Entry 1OHH (X-ray diffraction, 2.80 A resolution); this record covers chains B and F of the 8 polymer chains in the assembly.

# Chain B
Protein: ATP synthase subunit alpha, mitochondrial
Organism: Bos taurus
Reference sequence: P19483 (ATPA_BOVIN); residues 1-510 here correspond to UniProt positions 44-553 (UniProt number = residue number + 43)
Sequence (510 residues; numbered 1 to 510; the number before each row is that of its first residue):
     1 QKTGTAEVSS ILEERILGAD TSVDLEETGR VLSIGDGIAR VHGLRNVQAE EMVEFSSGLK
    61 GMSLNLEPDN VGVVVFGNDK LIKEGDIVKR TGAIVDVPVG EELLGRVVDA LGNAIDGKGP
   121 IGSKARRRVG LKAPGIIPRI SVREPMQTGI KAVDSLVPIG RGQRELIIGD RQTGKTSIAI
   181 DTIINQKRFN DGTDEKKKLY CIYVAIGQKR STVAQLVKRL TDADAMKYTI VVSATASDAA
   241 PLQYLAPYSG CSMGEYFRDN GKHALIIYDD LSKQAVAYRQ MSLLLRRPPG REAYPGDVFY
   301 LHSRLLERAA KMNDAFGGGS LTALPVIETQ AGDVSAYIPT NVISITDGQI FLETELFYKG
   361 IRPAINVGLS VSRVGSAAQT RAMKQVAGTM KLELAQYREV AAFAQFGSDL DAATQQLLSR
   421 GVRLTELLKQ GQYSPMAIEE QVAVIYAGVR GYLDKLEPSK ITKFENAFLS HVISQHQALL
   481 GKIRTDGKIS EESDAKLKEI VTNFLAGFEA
Not modelled in the structure: 1-23, 402-409
Construct notes: conflict Gly481 (Ser524 in P19483)
Bound ions: Mg2+: Thr176 (together with AMP-PNP)
Residues lining bound ligands:
  - AMP-PNP (ANP; phosphoaminophosphonic acid-adenylate ester), molecule 1: Asp170, Arg171, Gln172, Thr173, Gly174, Lys175, Thr176, Ser177, Phe357, Arg362, Pro363, Gln430, Gly431, Gln432
  - AMP-PNP (ANP), molecule 2: Ile343, Ser344, Val371, Arg373
Swiss-Prot annotation at these positions:
  - binding site (ATP): Gln172, Gly174, Lys175, Thr176, Ser177, Gln430, Gln432
  - binding site (Mg(2+)): Thr176, Asp269
  - site: Ser370 (Required for activity)
  - modified residue: Gln1 (Pyrrolidone carboxylic acid), Ser10 (Phosphoserine), Ser22 (Phosphoserine), Ser33 (Phosphoserine), Ser63 (Phosphoserine), Lys80 (N6-acetyllysine), Lys83 (N6-acetyllysine), Lys89 (N6-acetyllysine), Thr91 (Phosphothreonine), Lys118 (N6-acetyllysine), Ser123 (Phosphoserine), Lys124 (N6-acetyllysine), Ser141 (Phosphoserine), Arg161 (Omega-N-methylarginine), Lys187 (N6-acetyllysine), Lys196 (N6-acetyllysine), Lys197 (N6-acetyllysine), Lys218 (N6-acetyllysine), Lys262 (N6-acetyllysine), Lys384 (N6-acetyllysine) and 6 more in UniProt
  - glycosylation: Ser33 (O-linked (GlcNAc) serine)

# Chain F
Protein: ATP synthase subunit beta, mitochondrial
Organism: Bos taurus
Notes: EC 3.6.3.14
Reference sequence: P00829 (ATPB_BOVIN); residues -3 to 478 here correspond to UniProt positions 47-528 (UniProt number = residue number + 50)
Sequence (482 residues; numbered -3 to 478; the number before each row is that of its first residue; numbers below 1 keep their minus sign (Ala-3 is residue -3)):
    -3 AAQASPSPKA GATTGRIVAV IGAVVDVQFD EGLPPILNAL EVQGRETRLV LEVAQHLGES
    57 TVRTIAMDGT EGLVRGQKVL DSGAPIRIPV GPETLGRIMN VIGEPIDERG PIKTKQFAAI
   117 HAEAPEFVEM SVEQEILVTG IKVVDLLAPY AKGGKIGLFG GAGVGKTVLI MELINNVAKA
   177 HGGYSVFAGV GERTREGNDL YHEMIESGVI NLKDATSKVA LVYGQMNEPP GARARVALTG
   237 LTVAEYFRDQ EGQDVLLFID NIFRFTQAGS EVSALLGRIP SAVGYQPTLA TDMGTMQERI
   297 TTTKKGSITS VQAIYVPADD LTDPAPATTF AHLDATTVLS RAIAELGIYP AVDPLDSTSR
   357 IMDPNIVGSE HYDVARGVQK ILQDYKSLQD IIAILGMDEL SEEDKLTVSR ARKIQRFLSQ
   417 PFQVAEVFTG HLGKLVPLKE TIKGFQQILA GEYDHLPEQA FYMVGPIEEA VAKADKLAEE
   477 HS
Not modelled in the structure: -3 to 8, 475-478
Bound ions: Mg2+: Thr163, Glu188 (together with AMP-PNP)
Residues lining bound ligands:
  - AMP-PNP (ANP; phosphoaminophosphonic acid-adenylate ester), molecule 1: Gly157, Ala158, Gly159, Val160, Gly161, Lys162, Thr163, Val164, Glu188, Arg189, Tyr311, Tyr345, Phe418, Ala421, Phe424, Thr425
  - AMP-PNP (ANP), molecule 2: Ser355, Met358, Tyr368
Swiss-Prot annotation at these positions:
  - binding site (ADP): Gly159, Val160, Gly161, Lys162, Thr163, Val164
  - binding site (ATP): Gly159, Gly161, Lys162, Thr163, Val164, Arg189
  - binding site (phosphate): Gly159, Val160, Gly161, Lys162, Thr163
  - binding site (Mg(2+)): Thr163, Glu188
  - modified residue: Lys74 (N6-acetyllysine), Lys111 (N6-acetyllysine), Lys148 (N6-acetyllysine), Lys209 (N6-acetyllysine), Lys214 (N6-acetyllysine), Thr262 (Phosphothreonine), Ser365 (Phosphoserine), Lys376 (N6-acetyllysine), Ser383 (Phosphoserine), Lys430 (N6-acetyllysine), Lys435 (N6-acetyllysine), Lys472 (N6-acetyllysine)
  - glycosylation: Ser56 (O-linked (GlcNAc) serine)

# How chain B and chain F interact
Residue-residue contacts - 102 pairs, chain B then chain F:
  Gly43(B) - Arg71(F)  hydrogen bond (backbone-side chain)
  Leu44(B) - Arg71(F)  hydrogen bond (backbone-side chain)
  Arg45(B) - Val70(F)
  Arg45(B) - Arg71(F)
  Asn46(B) - Val70(F)
  Val47(B) - Leu69(F)
  Val47(B) - Val70(F)
  Val47(B) - Arg71(F)
  Gln48(B) - Gly68(F)
  Gln48(B) - Leu69(F)
  Gln48(B) - Val70(F)
  Ala49(B) - Thr66(F)
  Ala49(B) - Glu67(F)
  Ala49(B) - Gly68(F)  hydrogen bond (backbone-backbone)
  Ala49(B) - Leu69(F)  hydrogen bond (backbone-backbone)
  Glu50(B) - Glu67(F)
  Leu64(B) - Val16(F)
  Asn65(B) - Val16(F)
  Asn65(B) - Ile17(F)
  Leu66(B) - Ala15(F)
  Leu66(B) - Val16(F)  hydrogen bond (backbone-backbone)
  Leu66(B) - Ile17(F)
  Leu66(B) - Leu69(F)
  Leu66(B) - Arg71(F)
  Glu67(B) - Val14(F)
  Glu67(B) - Arg71(F)  hydrogen bond (backbone-side chain)
  Pro68(B) - Val14(F)
  Pro68(B) - Ala15(F)
  Asn70(B) - Arg71(F)  hydrogen bond (backbone-side chain)
  Val71(B) - Arg71(F)
  Ile94(B) - Gly68(F)
  Arg128(B) - Glu67(F)  salt bridge
  Lys132(B) - Asp64(F)  salt bridge
  Lys132(B) - Asn223(F)
  Lys132(B) - Glu224(F)  salt bridge
  Lys132(B) - Pro225(F)
  Pro134(B) - Thr190(F)
  Gly135(B) - Thr190(F)
  Ile136(B) - Ile94(F)  hydrophobic
  Ile136(B) - Thr190(F)
  Ile136(B) - Gly193(F)
  Ile136(B) - Asn194(F)
  Ile136(B) - Tyr219(F)  hydrophobic
  Ile137(B) - Asp103(F)
  Ile137(B) - Glu104(F)
  Ile137(B) - Tyr197(F)  hydrophobic
  Arg139(B) - Thr190(F)
  Arg139(B) - Arg191(F)
  Arg139(B) - Asn194(F)
  Ile140(B) - Asn194(F)
  Ser141(B) - Asn194(F)
  Arg164(B) - Arg189(F)
  Pro288(B) - Pro276(F)  hydrophobic
  Pro289(B) - Gly280(F)
  Gly290(B) - Val279(F)
  Arg291(B) - Ala314(F)
  Arg291(B) - Asp316(F)  salt bridge
  Arg291(B) - Asp319(F)  salt bridge
  Gly296(B) - Glu267(F)
  Asp297(B) - Glu267(F)
  Phe299(B) - Met222(F)  hydrophobic
  Phe299(B) - Arg260(F)
  Phe299(B) - Gln263(F)
  Tyr300(B) - Met222(F)
  Tyr300(B) - Asn223(F)
  Tyr300(B) - Glu224(F)
  Tyr300(B) - Pro225(F)
  Tyr300(B) - Arg229(F)
  Tyr300(B) - Glu267(F)
  Ser303(B) - Met222(F)  hydrogen bond (side chain-backbone)
  Arg304(B) - Met222(F)
  Glu307(B) - Arg189(F)
  Glu307(B) - Thr190(F)  hydrogen bond
  Glu307(B) - Gln221(F)
  Glu307(B) - Met222(F)
  Glu307(B) - Asn223(F)  hydrogen bond
  Phe316(B) - Glu104(F)
  Ser335(B) - Ala314(F)
  Ser335(B) - Asp315(F)  hydrogen bond
  Ser335(B) - Arg337(F)
  Thr340(B) - Ala158(F)
  Thr340(B) - Tyr311(F)  hydrogen bond (backbone-side chain)
  Thr340(B) - Ala314(F)
  Asn341(B) - Tyr311(F)
  Ile343(B) - Ala158(F)  hydrophobic
  Ile343(B) - Arg189(F)  hydrogen bond (backbone-side chain)
  Ser344(B) - Ala158(F)
  Ser344(B) - Arg189(F)  hydrogen bond (backbone-side chain)
  Ser344(B) - Met222(F)
  Ser344(B) - Arg260(F)
  Ser344(B) - Tyr311(F)
  Ile345(B) - Arg189(F)  hydrogen bond (backbone-side chain)
  Ile345(B) - Met222(F)  hydrophobic
  Thr346(B) - Arg189(F)  hydrogen bond (backbone-side chain)
  Asp347(B) - Arg189(F)  salt bridge
  Asp347(B) - Arg191(F)  salt bridge
  Leu369(B) - Glu341(F)
  Arg373(B) - Gly159(F)
  Arg373(B) - Arg189(F)
  Arg373(B) - Phe424(F)
  Val374(B) - Arg191(F)
  Ser376(B) - Val423(F)
Interface residues without a listed pair, chain B (54 interface residues in all): Pro138, Tyr337, Val371, Ser372
Interface residues without a listed pair, chain F (52 interface residues in all): Gly18, Ile102, Gly187, Glu188, Asp195, His198, Pro226, Ala270

# In short
54 residues of chain B face 52 of chain F across their interface; the contacts include 16 hydrogen bonds and 7
salt bridges. Polar pairs include Arg128(B)-Glu67(F), Lys132(B)-Asp64(F) and Lys132(B)-Glu224(F). One AMP-PNP
molecule is bound between chain B and chain F.
Here chain B is ATP synthase subunit alpha, mitochondrial and chain F is ATP synthase subunit beta,
mitochondrial, both from Bos taurus. Entry 1OHH (BOVINE MITOCHONDRIAL F1-ATPASE complexed with the inhibitor
protein IF1) was determined by X-ray diffraction.
